Entry 7XG8 (X-ray diffraction, 2.25 A resolution); this record covers chain A.

Chain A:
Molecule: ABC transporter, substrate binding protein, phosphate
Source organism: Prochlorococcus phage P-SSM2
UniProtKB: Q58MA7 (Q58MA7_BPPRM); residue numbers follow UniProt; this construct covers 1-321
Sequence (321 residues; numbered 1 to 321; the number before each row is that of its first residue):
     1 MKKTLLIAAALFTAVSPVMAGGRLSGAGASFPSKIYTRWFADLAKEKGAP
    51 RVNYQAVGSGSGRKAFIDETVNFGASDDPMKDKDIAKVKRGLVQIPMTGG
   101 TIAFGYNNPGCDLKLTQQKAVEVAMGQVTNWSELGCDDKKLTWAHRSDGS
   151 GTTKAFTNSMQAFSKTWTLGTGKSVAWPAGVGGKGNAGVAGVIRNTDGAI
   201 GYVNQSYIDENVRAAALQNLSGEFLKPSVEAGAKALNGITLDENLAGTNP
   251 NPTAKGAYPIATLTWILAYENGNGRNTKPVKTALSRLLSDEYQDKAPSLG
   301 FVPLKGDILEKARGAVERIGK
Unresolved in the structure: 1-22, 321
Disulfides: Cys-111/Cys-136
What the authors report for this chain:
  - binding site for phosphate ion: Ser-30, Ser-59, Asp-77, Arg-146, Ser-150

Summary:
From the paper: a binding site for phosphate ion at Ser-30, Ser-59 and Asp-77 among others.
Chain A is ABC transporter, substrate binding protein, phosphate (Prochlorococcus phage P-SSM2); the
structure, Crystal structure of PstS protein from cyanophage P-SSM2, was determined by X-ray diffraction (same
publication as 7XG7).
